PDB entry 3JRI | X-ray diffraction, 3.11 A resolution | chains B and C of the 4 polymer chains in the assembly

Chain B:
Protein: DNA-binding protein fis
Source organism: Escherichia coli
Reference sequence: P0A6R3 (FIS_ECOLI); residues 1-98 here = UniProt positions 1-98
Sequence (98 residues; each row starts with the number of its first residue):
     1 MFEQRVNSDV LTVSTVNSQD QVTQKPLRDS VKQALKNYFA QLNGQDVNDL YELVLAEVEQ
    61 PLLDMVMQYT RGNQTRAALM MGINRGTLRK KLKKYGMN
UniProt features mapped onto this chain:
  - DNA-binding region: Gln74 to Lys93 (H-T-H motif)
  - region: Asn17 to Gly44 (Required for the stimulation of HIN-mediated recombination)

Chain C:
Molecule: 27-nt DNA strand
Sequence (27 nucleotides; row label = number of the first residue in the row):
     1 AAATTTGTTG TAATTTGTAG CAAATTT

Interface between chain B and chain C:
Contacting residue pairs (14):
  Gly72(B) - DT6(C)  phosphate contact
  Asn73(B) - DT5(C)  hydrogen bond to the phosphate
  Asn73(B) - DT6(C)  phosphate contact
  Gln74(B) - DT6(C)  hydrogen bond to the phosphate
  Gln74(B) - DG7(C)  phosphate contact
  Thr75(B) - DT5(C)  sugar contact
  Thr75(B) - DT6(C)  hydrogen bond to the phosphate
  Arg76(B) - DT5(C)  phosphate contact
  Arg85(B) - DT6(C)  base contact
  Arg85(B) - DG7(C)  hydrogen bond to the base
  Arg85(B) - DT8(C)  base contact
  Arg89(B) - DT6(C)  sugar contact
  Arg89(B) - DG7(C)  salt bridge to the phosphate
  Arg89(B) - DT8(C)  base contact

Summary:
The interface between chain B and chain C involves 7 residues on one side and 4 on the other, with 4 hydrogen
bonds and 1 salt bridge. Among the polar pairs are Arg85(B)-DG7(C), Asn73(B)-DT5(C) and Gln74(B)-DT6(C).
Chain B is DNA-binding protein fis (Escherichia coli) and chain C is a 27-nt DNA strand; the structure,
Crystal structure of Fis bound to 27 bp non consensus sequence DNA F23, was determined by X-ray diffraction,
deposited together with 3IV5, 3JR9, 3JRA, 3JRB, 3JRC, 3JRD and 4 further entries.
